1EL9 - chain A; structure by X-ray diffraction, 2.00 A resolution.

== Chain A ==
Protein: Sarcosine oxide
From: Bacillus sp
Notes: EC 1.5.3.1
UniProt: P40859 (MSOX_BACB0); residues 1-389 here correspond to UniProt positions 2-390 (UniProt number = residue number + 1)
Sequence (389 residues; row label = number of the first residue in the row):
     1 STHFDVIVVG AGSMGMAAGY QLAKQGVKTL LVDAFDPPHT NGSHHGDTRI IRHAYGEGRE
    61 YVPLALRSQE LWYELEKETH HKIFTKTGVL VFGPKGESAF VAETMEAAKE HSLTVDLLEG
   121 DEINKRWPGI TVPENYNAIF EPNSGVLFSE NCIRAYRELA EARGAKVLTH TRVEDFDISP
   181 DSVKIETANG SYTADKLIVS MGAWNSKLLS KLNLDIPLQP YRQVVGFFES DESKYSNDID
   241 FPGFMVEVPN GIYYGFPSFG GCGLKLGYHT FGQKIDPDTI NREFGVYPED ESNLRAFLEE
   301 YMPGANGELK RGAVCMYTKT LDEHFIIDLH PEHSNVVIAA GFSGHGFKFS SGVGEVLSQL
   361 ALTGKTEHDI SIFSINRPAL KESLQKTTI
Disordered / not traced: 386-389
Differences from the reference sequence: modified residue (14, 16, 105, 201, 245, 302, 316)
Modified / non-standard residues: Mse14, Mse16, Mse105, Mse201, Mse245, Mse302, Mse316 (selenomethionine; parent Met)
Covalently attached groups: flavin-adenine dinucleotide (FAD) linked to Cys315
Ligand contacts:
  - FAD (flavin-adenine dinucleotide): Val9, Gly10, Ala11, Gly12, Ser13, Mse14, Val32, Asp33, Ala34, Phe35, Pro37, His39, Gly42, Ser43, His44, Arg49, Ile50, Thr171, Arg172, Val173, Ser200, Mse201, Gly202, Trp204, Leu208, Gln223, Val225, Tyr254, Phe256, Mse316, Tyr317, Phe342, Gly344, His345, Gly346, Phe347, Lys348
  - MTG ([methylthio]acetate): Ile50, Arg52, Mse245, Tyr254, His269, Tyr317, Gly344, His345, Lys348
UniProt features mapped onto this chain:
  - modified residue: Cys315 (S-8alpha-FAD cysteine)

== Overview ==
Bound to chain A: compound MTG. Covalently linked flavin-adenine dinucleotide: at Cys315.
Chain A is Sarcosine oxide (Bacillus sp); the structure, Complex of monomeric sarcosine oxidase with the
inhibitor [methylthio]acetate, was determined by X-ray diffraction, deposited together with 1EL5, 1EL7, 1EL8
and 1ELI.
